PDB entry 5LFJ | X-ray diffraction, 2.60 A resolution | chains B and C of the 4 polymer chains in the assembly

[Chain B (and C)]
Protein: Bacterial proteasome activator
Source organism: Mycobacterium tuberculosis (strain ATCC 25618 / H37Rv)
Notes: chain C of this document is another copy of the same molecule, construct and numbering; everything in this record applies to it too
UniProtKB: P9WKX3 (BPA_MYCTU); numbering as in UniProt (aligned over 36-159)
Sequence (125 residues; each row starts with the number of its first residue):
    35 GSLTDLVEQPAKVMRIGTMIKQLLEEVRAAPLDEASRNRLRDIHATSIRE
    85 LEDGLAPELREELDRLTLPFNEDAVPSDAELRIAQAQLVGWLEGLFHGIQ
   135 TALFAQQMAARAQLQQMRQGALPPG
Not modelled in the structure: 35, 149-159 (chain C: 35-37, 145-159)
Construct notes: expression tag (35)

[Interface between chain B and chain C]
Contacting residue pairs - 40 pairs, chain B then chain C:
  Lys46(B) - Glu96(C)
  Met48(B) - His131(C)  hydrogen bond
  Arg49(B) - Leu93(C)
  Arg49(B) - Glu96(C)  salt bridge
  Arg49(B) - Trp125(C)
  Arg49(B) - Gly128(C)
  Arg49(B) - Leu129(C)
  Ile50(B) - Glu96(C)
  Ile50(B) - Leu100(C)  hydrophobic
  Thr52(B) - Gly124(C)
  Thr52(B) - Gly128(C)
  Met53(B) - Leu100(C)  hydrophobic
  Met53(B) - Gln121(C)
  Met53(B) - Gly124(C)
  Met53(B) - Trp125(C)
  Gln56(B) - Ala120(C)
  Gln56(B) - Gly124(C)
  Gln56(B) - Glu127(C)
  Leu57(B) - Gln121(C)
  Glu60(B) - Arg62(C)  salt bridge
  Glu60(B) - Arg116(C)  salt bridge
  Glu60(B) - Ala120(C)
  Ala64(B) - Arg116(C)
  Leu66(B) - Ala113(C)  hydrophobic
  Leu66(B) - Arg116(C)
  Asp67(B) - Ser111(C)  hydrogen bond
  Ala69(B) - Glu114(C)
  Ser70(B) - Ala113(C)
  Ser70(B) - Glu114(C)  hydrogen bond (side chain-backbone)
  Arg73(B) - Leu102(C)  hydrogen bond (side chain-backbone)
  Arg73(B) - Pro103(C)
  Arg73(B) - Glu114(C)  salt bridge
  Arg73(B) - Ala118(C)
  Ile77(B) - Ile117(C)  hydrophobic
  Ile77(B) - Gln121(C)
  Thr80(B) - Arg99(C)
  Thr80(B) - Leu100(C)
  Glu84(B) - Glu96(C)
  Glu84(B) - Arg99(C)  salt bridge
  Glu84(B) - Leu100(C)
Other interface residues (no listed pair), chain B (22 interface residues in all): Val61, Ala63, Pro65, Ser81
Other interface residues (no listed pair), chain C (24 interface residues in all): Leu58, Phe104, Val123

[Summary]
22 residues of chain B face 24 of chain C across their interface, with 4 hydrogen bonds and 5 salt bridges.
Polar pairs include Arg49(B)-Glu96(C), Glu60(B)-Arg62(C) and Glu60(B)-Arg116(C).
Both chains are Bacterial proteasome activator (Mycobacterium tuberculosis (strain ATCC 25618 / H37Rv)). Entry
5LFJ (Crystal Structure of the Bacterial Proteasome Activator Bpa of Mycobacterium tuberculosis) was
determined by X-ray diffraction (same publication as 5LFP, 5LFQ and 5LZP).
